PDB entry 4UIM | X-ray diffraction, 2.70 A resolution | chains H and L

== Chain H ==
Protein: Fab 314.3
From: Mus musculus
Notes: fragment: heavy chain, residues 1-225; antibody fragment or engineered binder
Amino-acid sequence (225 residues; row label = number of the first residue in the row):
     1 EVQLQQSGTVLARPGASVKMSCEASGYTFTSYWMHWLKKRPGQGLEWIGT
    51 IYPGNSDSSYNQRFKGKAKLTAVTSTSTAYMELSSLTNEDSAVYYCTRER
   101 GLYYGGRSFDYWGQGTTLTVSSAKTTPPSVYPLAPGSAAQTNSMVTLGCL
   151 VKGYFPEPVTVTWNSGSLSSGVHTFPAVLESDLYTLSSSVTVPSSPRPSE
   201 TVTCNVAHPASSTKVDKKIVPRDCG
Unresolved in the structure: 138-140
Disulfides: Cys-22/Cys-96, Cys-149/Cys-204

== Chain L ==
Protein: Fab 314.3
From: Mus musculus
Notes: fragment: light chain, residues 1-214; antibody fragment or engineered binder
Amino-acid sequence (214 residues; each row starts with the number of its first residue):
     1 DIQMTQTTSSLSASLGDRVTISCRASQDISNYLTWYQQKPDGTVKLLIYY
    51 TSKLHSGVPSRFSGSGSGTDYSLTISNLEQEDVANYFCQQGNSLPPTFGG
   101 GTKLEIKRADAAPTVSIFPPSSEQLTSGGASVVCFLNNFYPKDINVKWKI
   151 DGSERQNGVLNSWTDQDSKDSTYSMSSTLTLTKDEYERHNSYTCEATHKT
   201 STSPIVKSFNRNEC
Disulfides: Cys-23/Cys-88, Cys-134/Cys-194

== Chain H / chain L interface ==
Pairs across the interface (69):
  Leu-37(H) / Phe-98(L)  hydrophobic
  Gly-44(H) / Gly-99(L)
  Gly-44(H) / Gly-100(L)
  Leu-45(H) / Phe-87(L)  hydrophobic
  Leu-45(H) / Phe-98(L)
  Trp-47(H) / Pro-95(L)  hydrophobic
  Trp-47(H) / Pro-96(L)
  Tyr-95(H) / Gln-38(L)  hydrogen bond
  Tyr-95(H) / Gly-42(L)  hydrogen bond (side chain-backbone)
  Leu-102(H) / Tyr-49(L)  hydrophobic
  Leu-102(H) / His-55(L)
  Tyr-103(H) / Tyr-50(L)
  Tyr-104(H) / Tyr-32(L)  hydrogen bond (backbone-side chain)
  Gly-105(H) / Tyr-32(L)
  Gly-105(H) / Gly-91(L)
  Gly-106(H) / Tyr-32(L)
  Gly-106(H) / Gly-91(L)
  Arg-107(H) / Gln-89(L)  hydrogen bond (backbone-side chain)
  Arg-107(H) / Gly-91(L)  hydrogen bond (backbone-backbone)
  Arg-107(H) / Ser-93(L)
  Arg-107(H) / Leu-94(L)
  Ser-108(H) / Thr-34(L)  hydrogen bond
  Ser-108(H) / Tyr-36(L)
  Ser-108(H) / Leu-46(L)
  Ser-108(H) / Gln-89(L)
  Phe-109(H) / Tyr-36(L)  hydrogen bond (backbone-side chain)
  Phe-109(H) / Leu-46(L)
  Phe-109(H) / Gln-89(L)
  Phe-109(H) / Phe-98(L)  hydrophobic
  Asp-110(H) / Leu-46(L)
  Trp-112(H) / Tyr-36(L)
  Trp-112(H) / Val-44(L)  hydrophobic
  Val-130(H) / Glu-123(L)
  Tyr-131(H) / Ser-121(L)
  Tyr-131(H) / Glu-123(L)
  Tyr-131(H) / Gln-124(L)
  Tyr-131(H) / Ser-127(L)  hydrogen bond
  Pro-132(H) / Ser-121(L)
  Pro-132(H) / Glu-123(L)
  Leu-133(H) / Phe-118(L)
  Leu-133(H) / Val-133(L)  hydrophobic
  Ala-134(H) / Phe-118(L)
  Ala-134(H) / Pro-119(L)
  Thr-146(H) / Ser-116(L)  hydrogen bond
  Thr-146(H) / Phe-118(L)
  Leu-150(H) / Ser-131(L)
  His-173(H) / Asn-137(L)
  His-173(H) / Asn-138(L)  hydrogen bond
  His-173(H) / Ser-174(L)  hydrogen bond
  Phe-175(H) / Phe-135(L)  hydrophobic
  Phe-175(H) / Asn-137(L)
  Phe-175(H) / Ser-162(L)
  Phe-175(H) / Thr-164(L)
  Phe-175(H) / Ser-174(L)
  Phe-175(H) / Met-175(L)
  Phe-175(H) / Ser-176(L)
  Pro-176(H) / Ser-162(L)  hydrogen bond (backbone-side chain)
  Pro-176(H) / Trp-163(L)
  Val-178(H) / Leu-160(L)  hydrophobic
  Val-178(H) / Asn-161(L)
  Glu-180(H) / Leu-160(L)
  Ser-187(H) / Phe-135(L)
  Ser-187(H) / Ser-176(L)
  Ser-189(H) / Phe-135(L)
  Ser-189(H) / Asn-137(L)  hydrogen bond
  Lys-217(H) / Glu-123(L)  salt bridge
  Arg-222(H) / Pro-119(L)  hydrogen bond (side chain-backbone)
  Arg-222(H) / Pro-120(L)  hydrogen bond (side chain-backbone)
  Cys-224(H) / Cys-214(L)  disulfide
Also at the interface, not in a pair above, chain H (41 interface residues in all): Asn-61, Gln-114, Pro-135, Gly-136, Ser-137, Leu-147, Gly-148, Thr-174, Ser-188
Also at the interface, not in a pair above, chain L (44 interface residues in all): Asn-92, Thr-180
Cross-chain cystine bridges: Cys-224(H)/Cys-214(L)

== Summary ==
41 residues of chain H face 44 of chain L across their interface, with 1 disulfide bond, 15 hydrogen bonds and
1 salt bridge. Polar contacts include Lys-217(H)/Glu-123(L), Tyr-95(H)/Gln-38(L) and Tyr-95(H)/Gly-42(L).
Here chain H is Fab 314.3 and chain L is Fab 314.3, both from Mus musculus. Entry 4UIM (crystal structure of
quinine-dependent Fab 314.3) was determined by X-ray diffraction (same publication as 4UIK, 4UIL and 4UIN).
